PDB entry 5OEE | X-ray diffraction, 2.60 A resolution | chain A

[Chain A]
Name: Large subunit terminase
From: Phage D6E
UniProtKB: E5DV50 (E5DV50_9VIRU); residue numbers follow UniProt; this construct covers 1-417
Sequence (420 residues; each row starts with the number of its first residue; numbers below 1 keep their minus sign (Gly-2 is residue -2)):
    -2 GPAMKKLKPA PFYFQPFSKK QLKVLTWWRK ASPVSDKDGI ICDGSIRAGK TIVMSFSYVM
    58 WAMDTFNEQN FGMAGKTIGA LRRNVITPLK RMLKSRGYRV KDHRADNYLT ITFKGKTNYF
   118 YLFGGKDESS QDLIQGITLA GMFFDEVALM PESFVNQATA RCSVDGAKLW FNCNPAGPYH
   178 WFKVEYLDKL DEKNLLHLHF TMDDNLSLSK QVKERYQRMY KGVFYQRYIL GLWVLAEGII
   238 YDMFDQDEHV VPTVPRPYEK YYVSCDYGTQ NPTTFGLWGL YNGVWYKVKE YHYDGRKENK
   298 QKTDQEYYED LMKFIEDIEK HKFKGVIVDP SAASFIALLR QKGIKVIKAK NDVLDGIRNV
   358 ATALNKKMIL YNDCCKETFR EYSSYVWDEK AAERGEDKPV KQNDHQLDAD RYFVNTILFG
Disordered / not traced: -2 to 12, 417
Construct notes: expression tag (-2 to 0)
Bound ions: Na+: Asp263, His402
From the paper describing this entry:
  - contacts within the chain: Arg44-Tyr213 (hydrogen bond), Lys47-Asn169 (hydrogen bond)
  - catalytic residues: Arg44, Glu143, Arg158
  - mutagenesis - R44A, E143A, R158A: abolished catalytic activity on ATP

[In short]
Asp263 and His402 form the Na+ site. From the paper: catalytic residues Arg44, Glu143 and Arg158; R44A, E143A
and R158A abolish catalytic activity on ATP.
Chain A is Large subunit terminase (Phage D6E); the structure, Structure of large terminase from the
thermophilic bacteriophage D6E (Crystal form 3), was determined by X-ray diffraction, deposited together with
5OE8, 5OE9, 5OEA and 5OEB.
